7B26 - chains B and A of the 3 polymer chains in the assembly; structure by X-ray diffraction, 3.40 A resolution.

== Chain B ==
Name: Properdin
From: Homo sapiens
Reference sequence: P27918 (PROP_HUMAN); residue numbers follow UniProt; this construct covers 256-469
Chain sequence (247 residues; numbered 229 to 475; the number before each row is that of its first residue):
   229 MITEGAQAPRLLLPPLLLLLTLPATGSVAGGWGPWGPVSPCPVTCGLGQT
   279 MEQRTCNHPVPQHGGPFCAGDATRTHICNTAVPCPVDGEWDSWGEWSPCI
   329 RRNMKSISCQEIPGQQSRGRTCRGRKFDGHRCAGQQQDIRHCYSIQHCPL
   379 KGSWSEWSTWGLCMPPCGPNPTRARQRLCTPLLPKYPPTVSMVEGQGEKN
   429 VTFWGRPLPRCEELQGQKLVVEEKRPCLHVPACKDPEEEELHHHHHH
Not modelled in the structure: 229-259, 286-295, 420-424, 466-475
Differences from the reference sequence: initiating methionine (229); expression tag (230-255, 470-475)
Swiss-Prot annotation at these positions:
  - region: Arg-351 to Arg-359 (Interaction with Complement C3 beta chain)
  - glycosylation: Trp-260 (C-linked (Man) tryptophan), Trp-263 (C-linked (Man) tryptophan), Thr-272 (O-linked (Fuc...) threonine), Trp-321 (C-linked (Man) tryptophan), Trp-324 (C-linked (Man) tryptophan), Trp-382 (C-linked (Man) tryptophan), Trp-385 (C-linked (Man) tryptophan), Trp-388 (C-linked (Man) tryptophan), Asn-428 (N-linked (GlcNAc...) (complex) asparagine)
  - natural variant: Gly-298 (G298V: In PFD), Gln-343 (Q343R: In PFD), Tyr-414 (Y414D: In PFD)
  - mutagenesis: Leu-275 (L275A: Inhibits oligomerization; when associated with A-47 and A-58), Arg-329 (R329A: Significantly decreases Complement C3 beta chain binding), Arg-330 (R330A: Slightly decreases Complement C3 beta chain binding), Arg-351 (R351A: Decreases Complement C3 beta chain binding), Arg-353 (R353A: Significantly decreases Complement C3 beta chain binding), Arg-359 (R359A: Significantly decreases Complement C3 beta chain binding), Gln-364 to Gln-365 (Decreases Complement C3 beta chain binding), Leu-456 (L456V: Inhibits oligomerization; when associated with A-47 and A-58)
Disulfide bonds: Cys-269/Cys-306, Cys-273/Cys-312, Cys-284/Cys-296, Cys-327/Cys-370, Cys-337/Cys-376, Cys-350/Cys-360, Cys-391/Cys-455, Cys-395/Cys-461, Cys-407/Cys-439
Covalent attachments: alpha-D-mannopyranose (MAN) linked to Trp-260, Trp-263, Trp-321, Trp-324, Trp-382, Trp-385, Trp-388; glycan linked to Thr-272

== Chain A ==
Name: Properdin
From: Homo sapiens
Reference sequence: P27918 (PROP_HUMAN); residues 1-134 here = UniProt positions 1-134
Chain sequence (134 residues; row label = number of the first residue in the row):
     1 MITEGAQAPRLLLPPLLLLLTLPATGSDPVLCFTQYEESSGKCKGLLGGG
    51 VSVEDCCLNTAFAYQKRSGGLCQPCRSPRWSLWSTWAPCSVTCSEGSQLR
   101 YRRCVGWNGQCSGKVAPGTLEWQLQACEDQQACP
Not modelled in the structure: 1-27, 134
Differences from the reference sequence: engineered mutation Ala-132 (Cys in P27918)
Swiss-Prot annotation at these positions:
  - glycosylation: Trp-83 (C-linked (Man) tryptophan), Trp-86 (C-linked (Man) tryptophan), Thr-92 (O-linked (Fuc...) threonine)
  - natural variant: Thr-3 (T3I: In a breast cancer sample), Cys-32 (C32Y: In PFD), Arg-100 (R100W: In PFD)
  - mutagenesis: Leu-47 (L47A: Inhibits oligomerization; when associated with A-58 and A-275), Leu-58 (L58A: Inhibits oligomerization; when associated with A-47 and A-275)
Disulfide bonds: Cys-32/Cys-56, Cys-43/Cys-72, Cys-57/Cys-75, Cys-89/Cys-127, Cys-93/Cys-133, Cys-104/Cys-111
Covalent attachments: alpha-D-mannopyranose (MAN) linked to Trp-83, Trp-86

== Interface between chain B and chain A ==
Contacting residue pairs (38):
  Gly-274(B) with Leu-58(A)
  Leu-275(B) with Cys-32(A), hydrophobic; Leu-47(A), hydrophobic; Val-51(A), hydrophobic; Asp-55(A); Cys-56(A), hydrophobic; Phe-62(A)
  Ile-305(B) with Leu-47(A); Gly-48(A); Val-51(A), hydrophobic
  Asn-307(B) with Asp-55(A), hydrogen bond; Leu-58(A)
  Pro-311(B) with Leu-58(A), hydrophobic
  Cys-312(B) with Leu-58(A), hydrogen bond (backbone-backbone); Asn-59(A)
  Val-314(B) with Thr-60(A)
  Glu-317(B) with Arg-79(A), salt bridge
  Leu-390(B) with Gln-123(A); Leu-124(A)
  Cys-391(B) with Leu-124(A), hydrogen bond (backbone-backbone)
  Pro-394(B) with Trp-122(A)
  Cys-395(B) with Trp-122(A), hydrophobic
  Arg-401(B) with Ala-126(A)
  Leu-456(B) with Glu-95(A); Gly-96(A); Ser-97(A), hydrogen bond (backbone-side chain)
  His-457(B) with Ser-90(A), hydrogen bond (backbone-side chain); Ser-97(A), hydrogen bond (backbone-side chain)
  Val-458(B) with Ser-97(A), hydrogen bond (backbone-side chain); Leu-124(A), hydrophobic
  Pro-459(B) with Ser-97(A); Leu-99(A)
  Ala-460(B) with Leu-99(A)
  Cys-461(B) with Leu-99(A), hydrophobic; Trp-122(A)
  Asp-463(B) with Leu-120(A)
  Pro-464(B) with Arg-103(A)
  Glu-465(B) with Arg-103(A)
Other interface residues (no listed pair), chain B (29 interface residues in all): Gly-276, Gln-277, Ala-309, Val-310, Pro-399, Arg-453, Lys-462
Other interface residues (no listed pair), chain A (26 interface residues in all): Gly-49, Gln-98, Tyr-101, Gln-125

== Overview ==
29 residues of chain B face 26 of chain A across their interface, with 7 hydrogen bonds and 1 salt bridge.
Among the polar pairs are Glu-317(B)/Arg-79(A), Asn-307(B)/Asp-55(A) and Leu-456(B)/Ser-97(A). Covalently
linked alpha-D-mannopyranose: at Trp-260(B), Trp-263(B), Trp-321(B), Trp-324(B), Trp-382(B) and Trp-385(B) and
1 more.
Here chain B is Properdin and chain A is Properdin, both from Homo sapiens. Entry 7B26 (CirpA1 in complex with
pseudo-monomeric Properdin lacking TSR2-3) was determined by X-ray diffraction, deposited together with 7B28,
7B29, 7B2A and 7B2D.
